7UGN - chains A and P of the 18 polymer chains in the assembly; structure by electron microscopy, 3.40 A resolution.

# Chain A
Name: Envelope glycoprotein gp120
From: Human immunodeficiency virus 1
Reference sequence: Q2N0S5 (Q2N0S5_9HIV1); aligned to UniProt positions 31-481 over residues 32-506 (the alignment contains insertions or deletions, so no single offset holds)
Amino-acid sequence (451 residues; each row starts with the number of its first residue; note: 26 numbers in that range are skipped by the numbering (no residue carries them; nothing is unmodelled there)):
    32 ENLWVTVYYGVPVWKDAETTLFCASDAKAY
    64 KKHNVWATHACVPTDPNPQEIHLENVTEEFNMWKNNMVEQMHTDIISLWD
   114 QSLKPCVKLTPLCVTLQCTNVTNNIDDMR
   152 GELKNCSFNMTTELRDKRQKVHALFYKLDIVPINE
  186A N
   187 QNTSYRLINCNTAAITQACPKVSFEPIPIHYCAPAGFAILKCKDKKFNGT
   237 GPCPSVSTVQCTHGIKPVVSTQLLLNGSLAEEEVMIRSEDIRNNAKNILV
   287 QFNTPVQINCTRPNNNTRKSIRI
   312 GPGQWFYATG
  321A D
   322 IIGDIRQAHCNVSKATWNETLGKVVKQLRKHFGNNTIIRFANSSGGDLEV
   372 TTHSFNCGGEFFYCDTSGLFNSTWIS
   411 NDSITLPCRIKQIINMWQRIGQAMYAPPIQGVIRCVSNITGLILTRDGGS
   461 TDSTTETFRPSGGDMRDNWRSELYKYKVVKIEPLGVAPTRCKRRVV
Differences from the reference sequence: conflict Lys64 (Glu63 in Q2N0S5), Arg169 (Lys160 in Q2N0S5), His173 (Tyr164 in Q2N0S5), Ala174 (Ser165 in Q2N0S5), Lys178 (Arg169 in Q2N0S5), Ile181 (Val172 in Q2N0S5), Pro183 (Gln174 in Q2N0S5), Thr189 (Lys188 in Q2N0S5), Ser190 (Glu189 in Q2N0S5), Ala199 (Ser198 in Q2N0S5), Asp276 (Asn275 in Q2N0S5), Arg278 (Thr277 in Q2N0S5), Trp316 (Ala313 in Q2N0S5), Asn332 (Thr330 in Q2N0S5), Asp386 (Asn384 in Q2N0S5), Asp462 (Asn459 in Q2N0S5), Ser471 (Gly468 in Q2N0S5), Cys501 (Ala498 in Q2N0S5)
Cystine bridges: Cys54-Cys74, Cys119-Cys205, Cys126-Cys196, Cys131-Cys157, Cys218-Cys247, Cys228-Cys239, Cys296-Cys331, Cys378-Cys445, Cys385-Cys418
Covalent attachments: N-acetylglucosamine (NAG) linked to Asn88, Asn133, Asn156, Asn160, Asn234, Asn262, Asn295, Asn301, Asn363, Asn392; glycan linked to Asn332
From the paper describing this entry:
  - post-translational modification sites: Asn234, Asn363, Asn392

# Chain P
Name: 10-1074 Fab light chain
From: Homo sapiens
Notes: antibody fragment or engineered binder
Amino-acid sequence (107 residues; numbered 8 to 108 plus 6 insertion-coded residues; the number before each row is that of its first residue; a row labelled like 66A-66C holds insertion residues (66A, then the next letters in order)):
     8 VRPLSVALGETARISCGRQALGSRAVQWYQHRPGQAPILLIYNNQDRPSG
    58 IPERFSGTP
66A-66C DIN
    67 FGTRATLTISGVEAGDEADYYCHMWDSRS
95A-95C GFS
    96 WSFGGATRLTVLG
Cystine bridges: Cys23-Cys88

# How chain A and chain P interact
Residue-residue contacts (6):
  Thr135(A) - Arg94(P)
  Asn137(A) - Ser95(P)
  Ile322(A) - Arg94(P)  hydrogen bond (backbone-side chain)
  Gly324(A) - Phe67(P)
  Gly324(A) - Arg94(P)  hydrogen bond (backbone-side chain)
  Asp325(A) - Ser30(P)  hydrogen bond
Interface residues without a listed pair, chain A (8 interface residues in all): Ile138, Ile323, Ile326
Interface residues without a listed pair, chain P (7 interface residues in all): Leu28, Gly29, Gly95A

# Summary
8 residues of chain A face 7 of chain P across their interface, with 3 hydrogen bonds. Polar contacts include
Ile322(A)-Arg94(P), Gly324(A)-Arg94(P) and Asp325(A)-Ser30(P). N-acetylglucosamine is covalently linked to
Asn88(A), Asn133(A), Asn156(A), Asn160(A), Asn234(A) and Asn262(A) and 4 more. The paper reports modification
sites Asn234(A), Asn363(A) and Asn392(A).
Here chain A is Envelope glycoprotein gp120 (Human immunodeficiency virus 1) and chain P is 10-1074 Fab light
chain (Homo sapiens). Entry 7UGN (Cryo-EM structure of BG24 inferred germline Fabs with germline CDR3s and
10-1074 Fabs in complex with ...) was determined by electron microscopy together with 7UGM, 7UGP, 7UGQ and
7UGO from the same study.
